8GUJ - chains D and J of the 12 polymer chains in the assembly; structure by electron microscopy, 2.80 A resolution.

== Chain D ==
Protein: Histone H2B type 1-J
Organism: Homo sapiens
UniProt: P06899 (H2B1J_HUMAN); residues 0-125 here correspond to UniProt positions 1-126 (UniProt number = residue number + 1)
Sequence (129 residues; row label = number of the first residue in the row; numbers below 1 keep their minus sign (Gly-3 is residue -3)):
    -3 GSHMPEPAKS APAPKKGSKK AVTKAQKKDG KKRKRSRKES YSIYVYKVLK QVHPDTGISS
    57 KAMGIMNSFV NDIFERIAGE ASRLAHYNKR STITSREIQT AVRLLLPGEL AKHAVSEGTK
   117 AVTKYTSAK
Disordered / not traced: -3 to 28, 125
Differences from the reference sequence: expression tag (-3 to -1)
UniProt features mapped onto this chain:
  - modified residue: Pro1 (N-acetylproline), Glu2 (ADP-ribosyl glutamic acid), Lys5 (N6-(2-hydroxyisobutyryl)lysine), Ser6 (ADP-ribosylserine), Lys11 (N6-(beta-hydroxybutyryl)lysine), Lys12 (N6-(2-hydroxyisobutyryl)lysine), Ser14 (Phosphoserine), Lys15 (N6-acetyllysine), Lys16 (N6-(beta-hydroxybutyryl)lysine), Lys20 (N6-(2-hydroxyisobutyryl)lysine), Lys23 (N6-(2-hydroxyisobutyryl)lysine), Lys24 (N6-(2-hydroxyisobutyryl)lysine), Lys34 (N6-(2-hydroxyisobutyryl)lysine), Glu35 (PolyADP-ribosyl glutamic acid), Ser36 (Phosphoserine), Lys43 (N6-(2-hydroxyisobutyryl)lysine), Lys46 (N6-(2-hydroxyisobutyryl)lysine), Lys57 (N6,N6-dimethyllysine), Arg79 (Dimethylated arginine), Lys85 (N6,N6,N6-trimethyllysine) and 6 more in UniProt
  - glycosylation: Ser112 (O-linked (GlcNAc) serine)
  - cross-link (Glycyl lysine isopeptide (Lys-Gly)): Lys5 (interchain with G-Cter in SUMO2), Lys20 (interchain with G-Cter in SUMO2), Lys34 (interchain with G-Cter in ubiquitin), Lys120 (interchain with G-Cter in ubiquitin)

== Chain J ==
Molecule: 147-nt DNA strand
Sequence (147 nucleotides; numbered 1 to 147; the number before each row is that of its first residue):
     1 ACAGGATGTA TATATCTGAC ACGTGCCTGG AGACTAGGGA GTAATCCCCT TGGCGGTTAA
    61 AACGCGGGGG ACAGCGCGTA CGTGCGTTTA AGCGGTGCTA GAGCTGTCTA CGACCAATTG
   121 AGCGGCCTCG GCACCGGGAT TCTCCAG

== Chain D / chain J interface ==
Contacting residue pairs (14):
  Ser32(D) - DC104(J)  hydrogen bond to the phosphate
  Arg33(D) - DC27(J)  base contact
  Tyr42(D) - DA21(J)  hydrogen bond to the phosphate
  Tyr42(D) - DC22(J)  phosphate contact
  Gly53(D) - DA21(J)  phosphate contact
  Ile54(D) - DC20(J)  sugar contact
  Ile54(D) - DA21(J)  hydrogen bond to the phosphate
  Ser55(D) - DC20(J)  phosphate contact
  Ser56(D) - DC20(J)  hydrogen bond to the phosphate
  Arg86(D) - DA40(J)  phosphate contact
  Arg86(D) - DG41(J)  salt bridge to the phosphate
  Ser87(D) - DG39(J)  phosphate contact
  Ser87(D) - DA40(J)  hydrogen bond to the phosphate
  Thr88(D) - DA40(J)  hydrogen bond to the phosphate
Other interface residues (no listed pair), chain D (13 interface residues in all): Lys30, Glu35, Lys85
Other interface residues (no listed pair), chain J (11 interface residues in all): DT28, DG29, DT105

== Overview ==
13 residues of chain D face 11 of chain J across their interface; the contacts include 6 hydrogen bonds and 1
salt bridge. Polar pairs include Ser32(D)-DC104(J), Tyr42(D)-DA21(J) and Ile54(D)-DA21(J).
Here chain D is Histone H2B type 1-J (Homo sapiens) and chain J is a 147-nt DNA strand. Entry 8GUJ
(Bre1-nucleosome complex (Model II)) was determined by electron microscopy together with 8GUI and 8GUK from
the same study.
